9HKP - chain A; structure by X-ray diffraction, 2.82 A resolution.

Chain A:
Protein: Casein kinase II subunit alpha
From: Homo sapiens
Notes: EC 2.7.11.1
Reference sequence: P68400 (CSK21_HUMAN); residue numbers follow UniProt; this construct covers 1-337
Sequence (359 residues; row label = number of the first residue in the row; numbers below 1 keep their minus sign (Met-21 is residue -21)):
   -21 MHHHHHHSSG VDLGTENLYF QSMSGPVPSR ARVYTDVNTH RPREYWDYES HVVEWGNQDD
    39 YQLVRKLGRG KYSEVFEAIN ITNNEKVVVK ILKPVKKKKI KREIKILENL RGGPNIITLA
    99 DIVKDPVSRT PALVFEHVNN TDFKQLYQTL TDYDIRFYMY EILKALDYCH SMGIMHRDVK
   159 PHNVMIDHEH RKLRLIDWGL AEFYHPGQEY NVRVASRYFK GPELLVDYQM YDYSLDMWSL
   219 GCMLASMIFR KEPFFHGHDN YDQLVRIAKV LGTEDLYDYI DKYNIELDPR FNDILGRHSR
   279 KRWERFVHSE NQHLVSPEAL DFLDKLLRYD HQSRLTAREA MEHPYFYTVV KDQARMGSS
Not modelled in the structure: -21 to 1, 333-337
Differences from the reference sequence: initiating methionine (-21); expression tag (-20 to 0)
Ligand contacts: A1IVQ ([1-[2-[[4-(2-methylpropyl)phenyl]sulfonylamino]ethyl]piperidin-4-yl]methyl 1H-indole-3-carboxylate): Leu45, Gly46, Val53, Val66, Ile95, Phe113, Glu114, Val116, Asn118, Thr119, Phe121, Leu124, Leu128, Tyr136, Met137, Ile140, Pro159, His160, Val162, Met163, Ile164, Ile174, Met221, Met225

Summary:
Ligands of chain A: compound A1IVQ.
Chain A is Casein kinase II subunit alpha (Homo sapiens); the structure, Protein kinase CK2 with small
molecule ligands, was determined by X-ray diffraction together with 9HKS, 9HL0 and 9HL7 from the same study.
